Entry 6VYP (X-ray diffraction, 4.99 A resolution (low resolution: residue-level contacts below are approximate; hydrogen-bond / salt-bridge calls are withheld)); this record covers chains F and I of the 14 polymer chains in the assembly.

# Chain F
Molecule: Histone H4
From: Xenopus laevis
UniProt: P62799 (H4_XENLA); residues 1-102 here correspond to UniProt positions 2-103 (UniProt number = residue number + 1)
Amino-acid sequence (102 residues; row label = number of the first residue in the row):
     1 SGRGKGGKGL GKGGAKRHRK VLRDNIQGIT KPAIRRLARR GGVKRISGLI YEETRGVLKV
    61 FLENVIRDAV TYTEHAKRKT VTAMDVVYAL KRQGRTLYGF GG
Disordered / not traced: 1-24
UniProt features mapped onto this chain:
  - DNA-binding region: Lys16 to Lys20
  - modified residue: Ser1 (N-acetylserine), Arg3 (Asymmetric dimethylarginine), Lys5 (N6-(2-hydroxyisobutyryl)lysine), Lys8 (N6-(2-hydroxyisobutyryl)lysine), Lys12 (N6-(2-hydroxyisobutyryl)lysine), Lys16 (N6-(2-hydroxyisobutyryl)lysine), Lys20 (N6,N6,N6-trimethyllysine), Lys31 (N6-(2-hydroxyisobutyryl)lysine), Lys44 (N6-(2-hydroxyisobutyryl)lysine), Ser47 (Phosphoserine), Tyr51 (Phosphotyrosine), Lys59 (N6-(2-hydroxyisobutyryl)lysine), Lys77 (N6-(2-hydroxyisobutyryl)lysine), Lys79 (N6-(2-hydroxyisobutyryl)lysine), Tyr88 (Phosphotyrosine), Lys91 (N6-(2-hydroxyisobutyryl)lysine)
  - cross-link (Glycyl lysine isopeptide (Lys-Gly)): Lys31 (interchain with G-Cter in UFM1), Lys91 (interchain with G-Cter in ubiquitin)

# Chain I
Molecule: 191-nt DNA strand
From: synthetic construct
Sequence (191 nucleotides; numbered -95 to 95; the number before each row is that of its first residue; numbers below 1 keep their minus sign (DA-95 is residue -95)):
   -95 ATCGACCCTA TACGCGGCCG CCCTGGAGAA TCCCGGTGCC GAGGCCGCTC AATTGGTCGT
   -35 AGACAGCTCT AGCACCGCTT AAACGCACGT ACGCGCTGTC CCCCGCGTTT TAACCGCCAA
    25 GGGGATTACT CCCTAGTCTC CAGGCACGTG TCAGATATAT ACATCCTGTG CATGTATTGA
    85 ACAGCGACGA T

# How chain F and chain I interact
Pairs across the interface (13; chain F residue first):
  Arg35(F) - DC8(I)
  Lys44(F) - DC8(I)
  Arg45(F) - DC6(I)
  Arg45(F) - DC7(I)
  Arg45(F) - DC8(I)
  Ile46(F) - DC7(I)
  Ile46(F) - DC8(I)
  Ser47(F) - DC7(I)
  Gly48(F) - DC7(I)
  Arg78(F) - DG28(I)
  Lys79(F) - DG27(I)
  Lys79(F) - DG28(I)
  Thr80(F) - DG28(I)
Other interface residues (no listed pair), chain F (11 interface residues in all): Arg39, Lys77
Other interface residues (no listed pair), chain I (6 interface residues in all): DG9

# Overview
Chain F and chain I form an interface of 11 and 6 residues respectively. UniProt lists a DNA-binding region on
chain F.
Here chain F is Histone H4 (Xenopus laevis) and chain I is a 191-nt DNA strand (synthetic construct). Entry
6VYP (Crystal structure of the LSD1/CoREST histone demethylase bound to its nucleosome substrate) was
determined by X-ray diffraction.
